Entry 8R5R (X-ray diffraction, 3.08 A resolution); this record covers chains B and C of the 4 polymer chains in the assembly.

Chain B (and C):
Protein: Tryptophan 2,3-dioxygenase
Organism: Homo sapiens
Notes: chain C of this document is another copy of the same molecule, construct and numbering; everything in this record applies to it too
UniProt: P48775 (T23O_HUMAN); numbering as in UniProt (aligned over 39-389)
Chain sequence (358 residues; numbered 39 to 396; the number before each row is that of its first residue):
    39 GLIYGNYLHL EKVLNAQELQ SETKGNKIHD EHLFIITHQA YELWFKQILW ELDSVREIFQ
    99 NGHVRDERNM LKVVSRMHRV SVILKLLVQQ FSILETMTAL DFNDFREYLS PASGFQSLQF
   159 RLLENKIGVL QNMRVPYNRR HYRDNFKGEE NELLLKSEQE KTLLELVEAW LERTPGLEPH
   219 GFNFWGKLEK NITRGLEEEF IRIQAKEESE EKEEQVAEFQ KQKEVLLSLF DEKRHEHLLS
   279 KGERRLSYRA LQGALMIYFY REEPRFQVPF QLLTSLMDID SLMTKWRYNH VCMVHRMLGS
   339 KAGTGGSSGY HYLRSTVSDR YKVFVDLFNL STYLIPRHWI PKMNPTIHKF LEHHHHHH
Unresolved in the structure: 39, 170-183, 338-357, 392-396 (chain C: 39, 169-184, 339-357, 392-396)
Sequence notes: expression tag (390-396)
UniProt features mapped onto this chain:
  - binding site (substrate): F72 to H76, R144, T342
  - binding site (heme): H328
Ligand contacts:
  - Y5N (3-chloranyl-N-[(1S)-1-(6-chloranylpyridin-3-yl)-2-phenyl-ethyl]aniline), molecule 1: Y42, Y45, L46
  - Y5N, molecule 2: F72, H76, F140, L147, P149, A150, G152, F153, Q154, S155, W324, H328, M331, V332, M335, L336
  - alpha-methyl-L-tryptophan (ZIQ): V102, R103, E105, W208, R211, T212, P213, I295, R303, F304, P307

Chain B / chain C interface:
Residue-residue contacts (38):
  E133(B) with K323(C), salt bridge
  T136(B) with F308(C)
  A137(B) with S369(C)
  L138(B) with Y296(C); R299(C); F308(C), hydrophobic
  D139(B) with R299(C), salt bridge
  N141(B) with L372(C); I373(C), hydrogen bond (side chain-backbone)
  D142(B) with R375(C), salt bridge
  R144(B) with L372(C)
  Y296(B) with L138(C)
  R299(B) with T136(C); L138(C); D139(C), salt bridge
  F308(B) with L138(C), hydrophobic
  T322(B) with Y326(C)
  K323(B) with E133(C), salt bridge; Y326(C); N327(C)
  Y326(B) with T322(C); K323(C); Y326(C), hydrophobic
  N327(B) with K323(C)
  H333(B) with T370(C)
  R334(B) with T370(C)
  M335(B) with L372(C)
  L336(B) with T370(C)
  S369(B) with A137(C); L138(C)
  T370(B) with H333(C); R334(C); L336(C), hydrogen bond (side chain-backbone); G337(C), hydrogen bond (side chain-backbone)
  L372(B) with N141(C); R144(C)
  I373(B) with N141(C), hydrogen bond (backbone-side chain)
  R375(B) with D142(C), salt bridge
Interface residues without a listed pair, chain B (25 interface residues in all): G337
Interface residues without a listed pair, chain C (25 interface residues in all): M335

In short:
The chain B/chain C interface involves 25 residues from each chain; the contacts include 4 hydrogen bonds and
6 salt bridges. Polar contacts include E133(B)-K323(C), D139(B)-R299(C) and D142(B)-R375(C). Bound to chain B:
compound Y5N and alpha-methyl-L-tryptophan.
Chain B and chain C are both Tryptophan 2,3-dioxygenase (Homo sapiens); the structure, Structure of apo TDO
with a bound inhibitor, was determined by X-ray diffraction together with 9EZJ and 8R5Q from the same study.
